PDB entry 2W97 | X-ray diffraction, 2.29 A resolution | chains A and B of the 4 polymer chains in the assembly

Chain A:
Molecule: Eukaryotic translation initiation factor 4E
From: Homo sapiens
UniProt: P06730 (IF4E_HUMAN); residue numbers follow UniProt; this construct covers 1-217
Sequence (217 residues; each row starts with the number of its first residue):
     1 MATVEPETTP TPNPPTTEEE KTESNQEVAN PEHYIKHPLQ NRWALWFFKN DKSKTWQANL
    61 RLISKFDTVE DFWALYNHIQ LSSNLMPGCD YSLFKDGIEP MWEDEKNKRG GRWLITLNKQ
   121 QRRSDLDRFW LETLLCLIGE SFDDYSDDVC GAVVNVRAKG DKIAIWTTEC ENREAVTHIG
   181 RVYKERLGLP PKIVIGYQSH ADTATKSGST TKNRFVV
Unresolved in the structure: 1-30
Swiss-Prot annotation at these positions:
  - region (EIF4EBP1/2/3 binding): His37 to Gln40, Trp73 to Asn77, Glu132 to Gly139
  - binding site (mRNA): Trp56, Gln57, Trp102, Glu103, Arg157 to Lys162, Thr205 to Ser207
  - site: Lys159 (Microbial infection: Interaction with potato virus Y VPg)
  - modified residue: Ala2 (N-acetylalanine), Thr22 (Phosphothreonine), Ser209 (Phosphoserine)
  - mutagenesis: Ser53 (S53A/D: No effect on phosphorylation level nor incorporation into eIF4F complex; S53A: Does not affect ability to rescue growth of yeast lacking a functional EIF4E/CDC33 gene), Trp56 (W56A: Impairs mRNA nuclear export. Reduces affinity for ribavirin), Trp73 (W73A: Abolishes binding to EIF4EBP1. Impairs interaction with DDX3X. Does not impair mRNA nuclear export. Does not affect affinity for ribavirin), Trp102 (W102L: Decrease in mRNA cap binding; when associated with A-105), Glu103 (E103A: No effect), Asp104 (D104A: No effect), Glu105 (E105A: Decrease in mRNA cap binding; when associated with L-102), Lys119 (K119A: Higher affinity for EIF4G1), Ser209 (S209A: Abolishes resistance to cellular stress and DNA-damaging agents. Does not affect ability to rescue growth of yeast lacking a functional EIF4E/CDC33 gene; S209D: Phosphomimetic mutant ...)
Small-molecule neighbours: Glycerol (MGO; [[(2R,3S,4R,5R)-5-(6-amino-3-methyl-4-oxo-5H-imidazo[4,5-c]pyridin-1-yl)-3,4-dihydroxy-oxolan-2-yl]methoxy-hydroxy-phosphoryl] phosphono hydrogen phosphate): Trp56, Asp90, Pro100, Met101, Trp102, Glu103, Arg112, Asn155, Arg157, Lys162, Trp166, Ser207, Gly208

Chain B:
Molecule: Eukaryotic translation initiation factor 4E
From: Homo sapiens
UniProt: P06730 (IF4E_HUMAN); residue numbers follow UniProt; this construct covers 1-217
Sequence (217 residues; each row starts with the number of its first residue):
     1 MATVEPETTP TPNPPTTEEE KTESNQEVAN PEHYIKHPLQ NRWALWFFKK DKSKTWQANL
    61 RLISKFDTVE DFWALYNHIQ LSSNLMPGCD YSLFKDGIEP MWEDEKNKRG GRWLITLNKQ
   121 QRRSDLDRFW LETLLCLIGE SFDDYSDDVC GAVVNVRAKG DKIAIWTTEC ENREAVTHIG
   181 RVYKERLGLP PKIVIGYQSH ADTATKSGST TKNRFVV
Unresolved in the structure: 1-29, 51-58, 207-209
Sequence notes: conflict Lys50 (Asn in P06730)
Swiss-Prot annotation at these positions:
  - region (EIF4EBP1/2/3 binding): His37 to Gln40, Trp73 to Asn77, Glu132 to Gly139
  - binding site (mRNA): Trp56, Gln57, Trp102, Glu103, Arg157 to Lys162, Thr205 to Ser207
  - site: Lys159 (Microbial infection: Interaction with potato virus Y VPg)
  - modified residue: Ala2 (N-acetylalanine), Thr22 (Phosphothreonine), Ser209 (Phosphoserine)
  - mutagenesis: Ser53 (S53A/D: No effect on phosphorylation level nor incorporation into eIF4F complex; S53A: Does not affect ability to rescue growth of yeast lacking a functional EIF4E/CDC33 gene), Trp56 (W56A: Impairs mRNA nuclear export. Reduces affinity for ribavirin), Trp73 (W73A: Abolishes binding to EIF4EBP1. Impairs interaction with DDX3X. Does not impair mRNA nuclear export. Does not affect affinity for ribavirin), Trp102 (W102L: Decrease in mRNA cap binding; when associated with A-105), Glu103 (E103A: No effect), Asp104 (D104A: No effect), Glu105 (E105A: Decrease in mRNA cap binding; when associated with L-102), Lys119 (K119A: Higher affinity for EIF4G1), Ser209 (S209A: Abolishes resistance to cellular stress and DNA-damaging agents. Does not affect ability to rescue growth of yeast lacking a functional EIF4E/CDC33 gene; S209D: Phosphomimetic mutant ...)

Interface between chain A and chain B:
Residue-residue contacts (15):
  Thr55(A) - Leu60(B)
  Thr55(A) - Met101(B)
  Gln57(A) - Glu103(B)
  Trp102(A) - Trp102(B)  hydrophobic
  Glu103(A) - Trp102(B)
  Glu103(A) - Ala204(B)
  Lys108(A) - Ala204(B)
  Lys108(A) - Thr205(B)  hydrogen bond (backbone-side chain)
  Ala201(A) - Thr205(B)
  Ala204(A) - Trp102(B)  hydrophobic
  Ala204(A) - Lys108(B)
  Thr205(A) - Lys108(B)
  Thr205(A) - Arg109(B)
  Thr205(A) - Ala201(B)
  Lys206(A) - Lys108(B)  hydrogen bond (backbone-side chain)
Other interface residues (no listed pair), chain B (11 interface residues in all): Thr203, Lys206

In short:
Chain A and chain B form an interface of 9 and 11 residues respectively; the contacts include 2 hydrogen
bonds. Polar pairs include Lys108(A)-Thr205(B) and Lys206(A)-Lys108(B). Ligands of chain A: Glycerol.
Chain A is Eukaryotic translation initiation factor 4E and chain B is Eukaryotic translation initiation factor
4E, both from Homo sapiens; the structure, Crystal Structure of eIF4E Bound to Glycerol and eIF4G1 peptide,
was determined by X-ray diffraction.
